Entry 8W5W (electron microscopy, 3.30 A resolution); this record covers chains L and H of the 5 polymer chains in the assembly.

[Chain L]
Molecule: Light chain of Ab8
Organism: Mus musculus
Chain sequence (106 residues; numbered 5 to 110; the number before each row is that of its first residue):
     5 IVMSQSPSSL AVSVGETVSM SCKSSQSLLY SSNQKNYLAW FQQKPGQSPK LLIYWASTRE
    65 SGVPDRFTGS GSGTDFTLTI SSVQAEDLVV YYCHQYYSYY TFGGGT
Not modelled in the structure: 14-21, 85-94
Cystine bridges: Cys26-Cys97

[Chain H]
Molecule: Heavy chain of Ab8
Organism: Mus musculus
Chain sequence (95 residues; numbered 22 to 116; the number before each row is that of its first residue):
    22 KLSCKASGYT FTTHWMHWVQ QRPGRGLEWV GRIDPNSGNT NYNEKIKSKA TLTVDKSSST
    82 VYMRLSSLTS EDSAVYFCAR AYDYGPFDYW GQGTT
Not modelled in the structure: 42-49, 65-69, 87-95
Cystine bridges: Cys25-Cys99

[Chain L / chain H interface]
Residue-residue contacts - 23 pairs, chain L then chain H:
  Tyr41(L) with Tyr105(H)
  Phe45(L) with Phe108(H); Trp111(H)
  Ser52(L) with Phe98(H); Trp111(H); Gly112(H), hydrogen bond (side chain-backbone); Gln113(H), hydrogen bond
  Pro53(L) with Phe98(H); Trp111(H)
  Leu55(L) with Phe108(H)
  Tyr58(L) with Pro107(H), hydrophobic
  His98(L) with Phe108(H)
  Tyr100(L) with Tyr105(H); Gly106(H); Pro107(H)
  Tyr101(L) with Tyr105(H)
  Tyr103(L) with Trp50(H)
  Tyr104(L) with Trp50(H); Arg53(H), hydrogen bond; Asp104(H), hydrogen bond (side chain-backbone); Phe108(H), hydrophobic
  Phe106(L) with Val40(H), hydrophobic; Trp111(H), hydrophobic
Interface residues without a listed pair, chain L (15 interface residues in all): Gln51, Trp59, Glu64
Interface residues without a listed pair, chain H (14 interface residues in all): His38, Asp109

[Overview]
15 residues of chain L and 14 residues of chain H are in contact; the contacts include 4 hydrogen bonds. Among
the polar pairs are Ser52(L)-Gly112(H), Ser52(L)-Gln113(H) and Tyr104(L)-Arg53(H).
Here chain L is Light chain of Ab8 and chain H is Heavy chain of Ab8, both from Mus musculus. Entry 8W5W
(Cryo-EM structure of Qb-Ab8) was determined by electron microscopy (same publication as 8W5D, 8W5E, 8W5F,
8W5G, 8W5L, 8W5M and 8 further entries).
